PDB entry 6CT2 | X-ray diffraction, 2.13 A resolution | chain A

[Chain A]
Name: Histone acetyltransferase KAT8
From: Homo sapiens
Notes: EC 2.3.1.48
UniProtKB: Q9H7Z6 (KAT8_HUMAN); residues 504-779 here correspond to UniProt positions 174-449 (UniProt number = residue number - 330)
Amino-acid sequence (295 residues; numbered 485 to 779; the number before each row is that of its first residue):
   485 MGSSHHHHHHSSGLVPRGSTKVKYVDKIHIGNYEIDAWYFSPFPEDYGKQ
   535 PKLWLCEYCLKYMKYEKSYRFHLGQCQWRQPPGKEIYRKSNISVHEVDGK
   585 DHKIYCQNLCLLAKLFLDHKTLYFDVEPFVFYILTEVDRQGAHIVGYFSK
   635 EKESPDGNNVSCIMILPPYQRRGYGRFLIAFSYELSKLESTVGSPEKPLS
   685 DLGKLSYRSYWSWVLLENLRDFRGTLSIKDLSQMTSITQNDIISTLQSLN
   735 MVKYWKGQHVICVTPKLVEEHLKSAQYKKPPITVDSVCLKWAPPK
Disordered / not traced: 485-505
Modified positions: K604 (N(6)-acetyllysine; ALY)
Construct notes: initiating methionine (485); expression tag (486-503); conflict H579 (Tyr249 in Q9H7Z6), S645 (Ala315 in Q9H7Z6), M648 (Leu318 in Q9H7Z6), I649 (Thr319 in Q9H7Z6), R660 (Lys330 in Q9H7Z6), N702 (Ile372 in Q9H7Z6)
Ion coordination: Zn2+: C540, C543, H556, C560
Small-molecule neighbours:
  - WM-1119 (FCV; 3-fluoro-N'-[(2-fluorophenyl)sulfonyl]-5-(pyridin-2-yl)benzohydrazide): W522, F600, L601, I647, M648, I649, Q654, R655, R656, G657, Y658, G659, R660, I663, S684, L686, G687, S690, Y691, S693, Y694, K763
  - Mg2+ (MG): E518, I519, D520
From the paper describing this entry:
  - binding site for WM-1119: I649

[Summary]
Bound to chain A: WM-1119 and Mg2+. C540, C543, H556 and C560 form the Zn2+ site. From the paper: a binding
site for WM-1119 at I649.
Chain A is Histone acetyltransferase KAT8 (Homo sapiens); the structure, MYST histone acetyltransferase
KAT6A/B in complex with WM-1119, was determined by X-ray diffraction together with 6BA2 and 6BA4 from the same
study.
